Entry 8Y0E (electron microscopy, 3.00 A resolution); this record covers chains B and H of the 9 polymer chains in the assembly.

Chain B:
Molecule: DNA-directed RNA polymerase subunit beta
From: African swine fever virus
Notes: EC 2.7.7.6
UniProtKB: A0A2X0RU95 (A0A2X0RU95_ASF); residues 1-1242 here = UniProt positions 1-1242
Sequence (1242 residues; numbered 1 to 1242; the number before each row is that of its first residue):
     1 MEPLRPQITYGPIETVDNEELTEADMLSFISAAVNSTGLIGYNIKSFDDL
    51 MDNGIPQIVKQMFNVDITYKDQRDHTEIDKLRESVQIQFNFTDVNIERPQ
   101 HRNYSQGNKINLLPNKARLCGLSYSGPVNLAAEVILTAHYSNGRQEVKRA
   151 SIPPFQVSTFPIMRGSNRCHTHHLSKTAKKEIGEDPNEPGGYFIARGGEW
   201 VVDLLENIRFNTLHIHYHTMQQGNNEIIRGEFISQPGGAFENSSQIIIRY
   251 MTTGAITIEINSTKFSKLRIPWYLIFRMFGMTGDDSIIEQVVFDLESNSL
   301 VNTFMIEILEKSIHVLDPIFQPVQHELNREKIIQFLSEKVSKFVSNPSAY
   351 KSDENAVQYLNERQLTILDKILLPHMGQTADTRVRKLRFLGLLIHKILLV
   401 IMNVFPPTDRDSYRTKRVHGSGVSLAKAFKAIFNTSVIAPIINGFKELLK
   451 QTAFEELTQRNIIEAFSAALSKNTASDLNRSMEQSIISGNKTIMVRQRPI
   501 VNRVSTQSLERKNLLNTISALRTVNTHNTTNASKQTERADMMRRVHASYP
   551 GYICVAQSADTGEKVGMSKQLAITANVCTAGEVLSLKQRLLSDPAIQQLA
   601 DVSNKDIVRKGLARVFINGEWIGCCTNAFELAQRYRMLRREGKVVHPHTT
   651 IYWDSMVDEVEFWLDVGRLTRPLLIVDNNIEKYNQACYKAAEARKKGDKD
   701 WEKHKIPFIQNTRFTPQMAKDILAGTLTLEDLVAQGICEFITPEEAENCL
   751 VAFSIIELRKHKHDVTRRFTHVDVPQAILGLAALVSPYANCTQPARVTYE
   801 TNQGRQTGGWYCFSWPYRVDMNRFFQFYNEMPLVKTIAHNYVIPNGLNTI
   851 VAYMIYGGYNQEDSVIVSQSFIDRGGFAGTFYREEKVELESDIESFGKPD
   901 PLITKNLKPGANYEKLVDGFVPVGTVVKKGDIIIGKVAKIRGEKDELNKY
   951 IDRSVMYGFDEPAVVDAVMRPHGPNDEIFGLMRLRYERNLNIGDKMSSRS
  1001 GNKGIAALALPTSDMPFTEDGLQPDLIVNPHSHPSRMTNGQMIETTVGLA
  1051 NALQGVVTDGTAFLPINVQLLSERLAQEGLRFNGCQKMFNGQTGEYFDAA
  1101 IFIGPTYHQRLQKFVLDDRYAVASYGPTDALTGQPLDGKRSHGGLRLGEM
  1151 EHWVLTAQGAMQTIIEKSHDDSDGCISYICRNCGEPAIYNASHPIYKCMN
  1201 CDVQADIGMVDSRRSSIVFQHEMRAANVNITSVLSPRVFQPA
Not modelled in the structure: 1-7, 490-502, 529-536, 938-951
Metal / ion sites: Zn2+: Cys1180, Cys1183, Cys1198, Cys1201

Chain H:
Molecule: DNA-directed RNA polymerase RPB10 homolog
From: African swine fever virus
UniProtKB: A0A0C5BCR6 (A0A0C5BCR6_ASF); residues 1-80 here = UniProt positions 1-80
Sequence (80 residues; row label = number of the first residue in the row):
     1 MLIPVVCFTCGFPIGTYAAIFDKARTEYIKTKMGGTLPQNIPLDASLQIE
    51 LKDLITALGIPMRVCCRTHLITTLDYRKYY
Not modelled in the structure: 34-44
Metal / ion sites: Zn2+: Cys7, Cys10, Cys65, Cys66

Chain B / chain H interface:
Residue-residue contacts (65):
  Lys180(B) - Tyr80(H)  hydrogen bond (side chain-backbone)
  Pro186(B) - Tyr80(H)
  Asn187(B) - Tyr79(H)  hydrogen bond (side chain-backbone)
  Trp810(B) - Met1(H)  hydrophobic
  Trp810(B) - Leu74(H)
  Trp810(B) - Tyr76(H)  hydrophobic
  Phe813(B) - Tyr76(H)
  Phe813(B) - Tyr79(H)  hydrophobic
  Phe813(B) - Tyr80(H)  hydrophobic
  Trp815(B) - Met1(H)  hydrophobic
  Trp815(B) - Tyr76(H)
  Tyr817(B) - Tyr80(H)
  Phe825(B) - Met1(H)  hydrophobic
  Phe827(B) - Met1(H)  hydrogen bond (backbone-backbone)
  Tyr828(B) - Met1(H)
  Tyr828(B) - Leu2(H)
  Tyr828(B) - Phe8(H)  hydrophobic
  Asn829(B) - Thr73(H)
  Asn829(B) - Leu74(H)  hydrogen bond (backbone-backbone)
  Glu830(B) - Phe8(H)
  Glu830(B) - Thr68(H)
  Glu830(B) - His69(H)  salt bridge
  Glu830(B) - Thr72(H)  hydrogen bond
  Glu830(B) - Thr73(H)  hydrogen bond
  Met831(B) - Thr72(H)  hydrogen bond (backbone-backbone)
  Met831(B) - Leu74(H)
  Leu833(B) - Thr68(H)
  Leu833(B) - Thr72(H)
  Ile843(B) - Leu74(H)  hydrophobic
  Pro844(B) - Leu74(H)
  Asn848(B) - Thr68(H)
  Asn848(B) - His69(H)
  Asn848(B) - Thr72(H)  hydrogen bond
  Ile850(B) - Thr9(H)
  Phe871(B) - Phe8(H)
  Arg874(B) - Val6(H)
  Arg874(B) - Cys7(H)  hydrogen bond (side chain-backbone)
  Arg874(B) - Phe8(H)  hydrogen bond (side chain-backbone)
  Arg874(B) - Thr9(H)  hydrogen bond (side chain-backbone)
  Arg874(B) - Cys10(H)
  Arg874(B) - Gly11(H)
  Gly875(B) - Phe8(H)
  Asp1020(B) - Met62(H)
  Gly1021(B) - Arg63(H)  hydrogen bond (backbone-side chain)
  Leu1022(B) - Cys65(H)  hydrophobic
  Gln1023(B) - Thr9(H)  hydrogen bond (side chain-backbone)
  Asp1025(B) - Thr9(H)  hydrogen bond
  Ala1052(B) - Val64(H)  hydrophobic
  Ala1052(B) - Arg67(H)
  Ala1052(B) - Thr68(H)
  Leu1053(B) - Lys52(H)
  Leu1053(B) - Met62(H)  hydrophobic
  Leu1053(B) - Val64(H)  hydrophobic
  Gln1054(B) - Glu50(H)
  Gln1054(B) - Leu51(H)
  Gln1054(B) - Lys52(H)
  Gly1055(B) - Ile49(H)
  Gly1055(B) - Leu51(H)  hydrogen bond (backbone-backbone)
  Gly1055(B) - Ile71(H)
  Val1056(B) - Ile49(H)
  Val1056(B) - Glu50(H)
  Val1056(B) - Ile71(H)
  Val1057(B) - Leu47(H)
  Glu1078(B) - Lys52(H)  salt bridge
  Pro1105(B) - Val64(H)
Also at the interface, not in a pair above, chain B (40 interface residues in all): Cys812, Leu847, Ser870, Gly876, Leu1049, Asn1051
Also at the interface, not in a pair above, chain H (30 interface residues in all): Pro4, Gln48, Asp75

Overview:
Chain B and chain H form an interface of 40 and 30 residues respectively; the contacts include 15 hydrogen
bonds and 2 salt bridges. Polar pairs include Glu830(B)-His69(H), Glu1078(B)-Lys52(H) and Lys180(B)-Tyr80(H).
The Zn2+ site is built by Cys1180(B), Cys1183(B), Cys1198(B) and Cys1201(B).
Here chain B is DNA-directed RNA polymerase subunit beta and chain H is DNA-directed RNA polymerase RPB10
homolog, both from African swine fever virus. Entry 8Y0E (ASFV RNAP M1249L C-tail occupied complex4 (MCOC4))
was determined by electron microscopy, deposited together with 8XX4, 8XX5, 8XXP, 8XXT and 8XY6.
